PDB entry 2VSL | X-ray diffraction, 2.10 A resolution | chains A and B

Chain A:
Name: Baculoviral iap repeat-containing protein 4
From: Homo sapiens
Notes: EC 6.3.2.-; fragment: bir3 domain, residues 250-345
UniProt: P98170 (BIRC4_HUMAN); residues 250-345 here = UniProt positions 250-345
Amino-acid sequence (96 residues; numbered 250 to 345; the number before each row is that of its first residue):
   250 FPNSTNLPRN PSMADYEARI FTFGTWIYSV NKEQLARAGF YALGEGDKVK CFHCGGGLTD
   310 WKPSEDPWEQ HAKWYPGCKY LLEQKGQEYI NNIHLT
Metal / ion sites: Zn2+: C300, C303, H320, C327
From the paper describing this entry:
  - binding site for Peptide (maa-lys-pro-phe) (chain B): F250, L292, K297, K299, G306, L307, T308, W310, E314, Q319, W323, Y324

Chain B:
Name: Peptide (maa-lys-pro-phe)
Amino-acid sequence (4 residues; row label = number of the first residue in the row):
     1 AKPF
Modified / non-standard residues: A1 (n-methyl-l-alanine; MAA)

How chain A and chain B interact:
Residue-residue contacts (22):
  F250(A) with F4(B)
  L292(A) with F4(B), hydrophobic
  K297(A) with F4(B)
  V298(A) with F4(B)
  K299(A) with F4(B)
  G306(A) with P3(B); F4(B), hydrogen bond (backbone-backbone)
  L307(A) with K2(B); P3(B), hydrophobic; F4(B)
  T308(A) with A1(B); K2(B), hydrogen bond (backbone-backbone)
  D309(A) with A1(B); K2(B)
  W310(A) with A1(B)
  K311(A) with A1(B)
  E314(A) with A1(B), hydrogen bond (side chain-backbone)
  Q319(A) with A1(B)
  W323(A) with A1(B); P3(B)
  Y324(A) with P3(B); F4(B)
Interface features reported in the paper:
  - specific contacts: L292(A)-F4(B) (hydrophobic contact), K297(A)-F4(B) (hydrophobic contact), K299(A)-F4(B) (hydrophobic contact), G306(A)-F4(B) (hydrogen bond), L307(A)-A1(B), T308(A)-K2(B) (hydrogen bond), W310(A)-A1(B), E314(A)-A1(B), Q319(A)-A1(B), W323(A)-P3(B)
  - interface residues, chain A: F250(A), W323(A), Y324(A)

In short:
Chain A and chain B form an interface of 15 and 4 residues respectively, with 3 hydrogen bonds. Polar contacts
include E314(A)-A1(B), G306(A)-F4(B) and T308(A)-K2(B). The authors report hydrophobic contacts between
L292(A) and F4(B), K297(A) and F4(B) and K299(A) and F4(B); hydrogen bonds between G306(A) and F4(B) and
T308(A) and K2(B); contacts between L307(A) and A1(B), W310(A) and A1(B) and E314(A) and A1(B) among others.
From the paper: a binding site for Peptide (maa-lys-pro-phe) (chain B) at F250(A), L292(A) and K297(A) among
others; interface residues F250(A), W323(A) and Y324(A).
Here chain A is Baculoviral iap repeat-containing protein 4 (Homo sapiens) and chain B is Peptide
(maa-lys-pro-phe). Entry 2VSL (Crystal Structure of XIAP BIR3 with a Bivalent Smac Mimetic) was determined by
X-ray diffraction.
